Entry 6HGD (X-ray diffraction, 1.90 A resolution); this record covers chains A and B.

Chain A:
Protein: Alpha-1-antichymotrypsin
Source organism: Homo sapiens
UniProtKB: P01011 (AACT_HUMAN); residues 3-360 here correspond to UniProt positions 26-383 (UniProt number = residue number + 23)
Sequence (369 residues; row label = number of the first residue in the row; numbers below 1 keep their minus sign (Met-8 is residue -8)):
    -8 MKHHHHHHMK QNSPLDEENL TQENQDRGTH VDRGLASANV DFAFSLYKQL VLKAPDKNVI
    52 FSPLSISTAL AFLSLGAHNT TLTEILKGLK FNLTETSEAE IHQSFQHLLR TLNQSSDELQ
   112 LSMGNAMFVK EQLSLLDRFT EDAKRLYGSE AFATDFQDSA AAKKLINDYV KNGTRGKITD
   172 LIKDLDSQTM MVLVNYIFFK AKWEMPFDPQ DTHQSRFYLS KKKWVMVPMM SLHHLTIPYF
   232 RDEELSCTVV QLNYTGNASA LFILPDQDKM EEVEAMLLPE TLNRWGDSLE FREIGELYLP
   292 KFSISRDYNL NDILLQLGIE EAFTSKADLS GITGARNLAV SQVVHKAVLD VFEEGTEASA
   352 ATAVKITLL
Not modelled in the structure: -8 to 24
Sequence notes: initiating methionine (-8); expression tag (-7 to 2); engineered mutation Arg24 (Leu47 in P01011), Gln242 (Glu265 in P01011), Asn244 (Lys267 in P01011), Asn274 (Lys297 in P01011), Gly277 (Arg300 in P01011)

Chain B:
Protein: Alpha-1-antichymotrypsin
Source organism: Homo sapiens
UniProtKB: P01011 (AACT_HUMAN); residues 361-400 here correspond to UniProt positions 384-423 (UniProt number = residue number + 23)
Sequence (40 residues; numbered 361 to 400; the number before each row is that of its first residue):
   361 SALVETRTIV RFNRPFLMII VDHFTWNIFF MSKVTNPKQA
Not modelled in the structure: 361-363
Sequence notes: engineered mutation Asp382 (Pro405 in P01011), His383 (Thr406 in P01011), Phe384 (Asp407 in P01011), Trp386 (Gln409 in P01011)

Interface between chain A and chain B:
Residue-residue contacts - 119 pairs, chain A then chain B:
  Ala27(A) with Thr385(B); Asn387(B)
  Asn30(A) with Asn387(B), hydrogen bond
  Phe35(A) with Ile388(B), hydrophobic
  Tyr38(A) with Leu377(B); Met391(B), hydrophobic; Lys393(B)
  Val42(A) with Lys393(B)
  Pro46(A) with Lys393(B), hydrogen bond (backbone-side chain)
  Asp47(A) with Thr395(B), hydrogen bond (backbone-side chain)
  Lys48(A) with Lys393(B); Thr395(B)
  Asn49(A) with Lys393(B); Val394(B); Thr395(B), hydrogen bond (side chain-backbone); Asn396(B), hydrogen bond (side chain-backbone)
  Val50(A) with Ser392(B); Lys393(B), hydrogen bond (backbone-backbone)
  Ile51(A) with Met391(B)
  Phe52(A) with Phe390(B); Met391(B), hydrogen bond (backbone-backbone)
  Ser53(A) with Phe389(B), hydrogen bond (side chain-backbone); Phe390(B)
  Pro54(A) with Ile388(B); Phe389(B)
  Leu55(A) with Ile388(B); Phe389(B), hydrophobic
  Leu99(A) with Asn387(B)
  Leu103(A) with Phe389(B), hydrophobic
  Leu112(A) with Phe389(B), hydrophobic
  Ile188(A) with Phe390(B), hydrophobic
  Phe190(A) with Ile380(B), hydrophobic; Phe390(B), hydrophobic
  Arg207(A) with Asn373(B)
  Phe208(A) with Phe372(B); Asn373(B); Arg374(B); Pro375(B); Phe376(B), hydrophobic; Val394(B); Thr395(B); Pro397(B)
  Tyr209(A) with Asn373(B), hydrogen bond (backbone-backbone); Arg374(B); Pro375(B)
  Leu210(A) with Thr395(B); Asn396(B)
  Val218(A) with Pro397(B), hydrophobic
  Pro219(A) with Gln399(B)
  Met220(A) with Phe372(B); Asn373(B)
  Tyr230(A) with Thr368(B); Val370(B), hydrophobic
  Val241(A) with Phe372(B), hydrophobic
  Gln242(A) with Trp386(B)
  Tyr245(A) with Met378(B); Ile380(B)
  Asn248(A) with Asp382(B); His383(B), hydrogen bond (backbone-backbone)
  Ala249(A) with Val381(B); His383(B)
  Ser250(A) with Ile379(B); Ile380(B); Val381(B), hydrogen bond (backbone-backbone); His383(B)
  Ala251(A) with Met378(B), hydrophobic; Ile379(B)
  Leu252(A) with Leu377(B); Met378(B); Ile379(B), hydrogen bond (backbone-backbone); Trp386(B), hydrophobic
  Phe253(A) with Phe372(B), hydrophobic; Phe376(B), hydrophobic; Leu377(B); Met378(B), hydrophobic
  Ile254(A) with Phe376(B); Leu377(B), hydrogen bond (backbone-backbone); Ile379(B), hydrophobic
  Leu255(A) with Arg371(B); Phe372(B), hydrophobic; Arg374(B)
  Pro256(A) with Arg374(B), hydrogen bond (backbone-side chain); Pro375(B)
  Asp257(A) with Arg374(B)
  Gln258(A) with Arg374(B)
  Met261(A) with Pro375(B); Phe376(B); Leu377(B), hydrophobic; Lys393(B)
  Glu265(A) with Lys393(B), salt bridge
  Leu268(A) with Leu377(B), hydrophobic; Met391(B), hydrophobic
  Leu273(A) with Trp386(B)
  Gly277(A) with Trp386(B)
  Arg283(A) with Thr368(B)
  Glu284(A) with Thr368(B)
  Ile285(A) with Thr368(B)
  Gly286(A) with Thr368(B), hydrogen bond (backbone-backbone)
  Glu287(A) with Thr368(B); Ile369(B); Val370(B), hydrogen bond (backbone-backbone)
  Leu288(A) with Val370(B)
  Tyr289(A) with Val370(B), hydrogen bond (backbone-backbone); Arg371(B); Phe372(B), hydrogen bond (backbone-backbone)
  Leu290(A) with Phe372(B), hydrophobic
  Pro291(A) with Phe372(B)
  Lys292(A) with Gln399(B), hydrogen bond (backbone-side chain)
  Phe293(A) with Phe376(B), hydrophobic; Val394(B), hydrophobic; Pro397(B), hydrophobic; Lys398(B)
  Ser294(A) with Lys398(B), hydrogen bond (backbone-backbone); Ala400(B)
  Leu340(A) with Met378(B), hydrophobic; Ser392(B)
  Val342(A) with Met378(B), hydrophobic
  Ala349(A) with Phe390(B)
  Ser350(A) with Phe390(B)
Interface residues without a listed pair, chain A (73 interface residues in all): Val31, Ala34, Trp194, Val216, Val264, Leu280, Ile295, Asp341, Thr347, Ala351
Interface residues without a listed pair, chain B (33 interface residues in all): Phe384

In short:
73 residues of chain A face 33 of chain B across their interface; the contacts include 20 hydrogen bonds and 1
salt bridge. Polar pairs include Glu265(A)-Lys393(B), Asn30(A)-Asn387(B) and Pro46(A)-Lys393(B).
Here chain A is Alpha-1-antichymotrypsin and chain B is Alpha-1-antichymotrypsin, both from Homo sapiens.
Entry 6HGD (Crystal structure of Alpha1-antichymotrypsin variant NewBG-0: a new binding globulin variant that
is devoid of any ...) was determined by X-ray diffraction together with 6HGF, 6HGG, 6HGH, 6HGI, 6HGJ, 6HGK and
3 further entries from the same study.
